Entry 7X5A (electron microscopy, 3.01 A resolution); this record covers chains F and G of the 12 polymer chains in the assembly.

== Chain F (and G) ==
Molecule: Holliday junction ATP-dependent DNA helicase RuvA
Source organism: Pseudomonas aeruginosa PAO1
Notes: EC 3.6.4.12; chain G of this document is another copy of the same molecule, construct and numbering; everything in this record applies to it too
UniProtKB: Q51425 (RUVA_PSEAE); residue numbers follow UniProt; this construct covers 1-137
Chain sequence (137 residues; each row starts with the number of its first residue):
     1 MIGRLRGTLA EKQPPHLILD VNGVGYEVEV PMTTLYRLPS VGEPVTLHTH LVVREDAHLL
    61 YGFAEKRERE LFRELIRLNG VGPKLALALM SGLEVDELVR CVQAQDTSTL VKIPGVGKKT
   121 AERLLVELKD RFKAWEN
Unresolved in the structure: 136-137
From the paper describing this entry:
  - mutagenesis - E55A, D56A, E122K/V126A/D130K: decreased catalytic activity
  - binding site for the 26-nt DNA strand: R54
  - mutagenesis - R54A: abolished catalytic activity

== How chain F and chain G interact ==
Pairs across the interface (33; chain F residue first):
  I2(F) with M1(G), hydrophobic
  A10(F) with R4(G)
  E11(F) with R4(G), salt bridge; H48(G); K66(G), salt bridge
  I18(F) with G3(G); K66(G)
  D20(F) with R4(G), salt bridge; R6(G), salt bridge
  N22(F) with V21(G); N22(G)
  G23(F) with R4(G); L5(G); R6(G), hydrogen bond (backbone-backbone); V21(G)
  V24(F) with R4(G); V21(G), hydrophobic; Y26(G)
  G25(F) with M1(G); I2(G); G3(G), hydrogen bond (backbone-backbone); R4(G), hydrogen bond (backbone-backbone)
  Y26(F) with M1(G)
  E27(F) with M1(G), hydrogen bond (backbone-backbone); G3(G); R69(G), salt bridge
  L51(F) with M1(G), hydrophobic
  E55(F) with E55(G)
  D56(F) with V53(G)
  A57(F) with V53(G)
  H58(F) with M1(G); V53(G); H58(G), hydrogen bond
Other interface residues (no listed pair), chain F (17 interface residues in all): L60
Other interface residues (no listed pair), chain G (17 interface residues in all): L51, R54

== Overview ==
The chain F/chain G interface involves 17 residues from each chain; the contacts include 5 hydrogen bonds and
5 salt bridges. Polar pairs include E11(F)-R4(G), E11(F)-K66(G) and D20(F)-R4(G). The paper reports a binding
site for the 26-nt DNA strand at R54(F); E55A, D56A and E122K/V126A/D130K of chain F reduce catalytic
activity.
Both chains are Holliday junction ATP-dependent DNA helicase RuvA (Pseudomonas aeruginosa PAO1). Entry 7X5A
(CryoEM structure of RuvA-Holliday junction complex) was determined by electron microscopy together with 7X7P,
7X7Q and 7X5B from the same study.
